PDB entry 1I6V | X-ray diffraction, 3.30 A resolution | chains B and D of the 5 polymer chains in the assembly

== Chain B ==
Molecule: DNA-directed RNA polymerase
From: Thermus aquaticus
Notes: EC 2.7.7.6; fragment: alpha subunit
UniProtKB: Q9KWU8 (RPOA_THEAQ); residue numbers follow UniProt; this construct covers 1-314
Chain sequence (314 residues; numbered 1 to 314; the number before each row is that of its first residue):
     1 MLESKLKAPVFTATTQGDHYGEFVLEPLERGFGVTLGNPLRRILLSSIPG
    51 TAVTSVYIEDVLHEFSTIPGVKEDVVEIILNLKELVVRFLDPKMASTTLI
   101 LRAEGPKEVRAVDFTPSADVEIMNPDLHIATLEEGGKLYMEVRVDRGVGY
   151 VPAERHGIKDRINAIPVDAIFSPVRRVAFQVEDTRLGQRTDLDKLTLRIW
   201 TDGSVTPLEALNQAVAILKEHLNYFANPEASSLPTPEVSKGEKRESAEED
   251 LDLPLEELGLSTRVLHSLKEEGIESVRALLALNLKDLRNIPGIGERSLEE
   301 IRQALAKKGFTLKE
Not modelled in the structure: 1-2, 233-314
Sequence notes: conflict Val-112 (Gly in Q9KWU8), Ser-232 (Leu in Q9KWU8)

== Chain D ==
Molecule: DNA-directed RNA polymerase
From: Thermus aquaticus
Notes: EC 2.7.7.6; fragment: beta-prime subunit
UniProtKB: Q9KWU6 (RPOC_THEAQ); numbering as in UniProt; present here: 1-155, 452-1524
Chain sequence (1264 residues; row label = number of the first residue in the row; note: 296 numbers in that range are skipped by the numbering (no residue carries them; nothing is unmodelled there); X marks 36 residues of unknown identity (built as UNK)):
     1 MKKEVRKVRIALASPEKIRSWSYGEVEKPETINYRTLKPERDGLFDERIF
    51 GPIKDYECACGKYKRQRFEAKVCERCAVEVTRSIVRRYRMAHIELATPAA
   101 HIWFVKDVPSKIATLLDLSATELEQVLYFNKYIVLDPKAAVLDAVPVEKR
   151 QLLTD
    2U X
    3U X
    4U X
    5U X
    6U X
    7U X
    8U X
    9U X
   10U X
   20U X
   21U X
   22U X
   23U X
   24U X
   25U X
   26U X
   27U X
   28U X
   29U X
   30U X
   31U X
   32U X
   33U X
   34U X
   35U X
   36U X
   37U X
   38U X
   39U X
   40U X
   41U X
   42U X
   43U X
   44U X
   45U X
   46U X
   452 IDARMGAEAIQELLKELDLEKLERELLEEMKHPSRARRAKARKRLEVVRA
   502 FLDSGNRPEWMILEAVPVLPPDLRPMVQVDGGRFATSDLNDLYRRLINRN
   552 NRLKKLLAQGAPEIIIRNEKRMLQEAVDAVIDNGRRGSPVTNPGSERPLR
   602 SLTDILSGKQGRFRQNLLGKRVDYSGRSVIVVGPQLKLHQCGLPKRMALE
   652 LFKPFLLKKMEEKAFAPNVKAARRMLERQRDIKDEVWDALEEVIHGKVVL
   702 LNRAPTLHRLGIQAFQPVLVEGQSIQLHPLVCEAFNADFDGDQMAVHVPL
   752 SSFAQAEARIQMLSAHNLLSPASGEPLAKPSRDIILGLYYITQVRKEKKG
   802 AGMAFATPEEALAAYERGEVALNAPIVVAGRETSVGRLKFVFANPDEALL
   852 AVAHGLLDLQDTVTTRYLGRRLETSPGRILFARIVGEAVGDEKVAQELIQ
   902 MDVPQEKNSLKDLVYQAFLRLGMEKTARLLDALKYYGFTLSTTSGITIGI
   952 DDAVIPEEKQRYLEEADRKLRQIEQAYEMGFLTDRERYDQVIQLWTETTE
  1002 KVTQAVFNNFEENYPFNPLYVMAQSGARGNPQQIRQLCGMRGLMQKPSGE
  1052 TFEVPVRSSFREGLTVLEYFISSHGARKGGADTALRTADSGYLTRKLVDV
  1102 AHEIVVREADCGTTNYISVPLFQMDEVTRTLRLRKRSDIESGLYGRVLAR
  1152 EVEALGRRLEEGRYLSLEDVHFLIKAAEAGEVREVPVRSPLTCQTRYGVC
  1202 QKCYGYDLSMARPVSIGEAVGVVAAESIGEPGTQLTMRTFHTGGVAVGTD
  1252 ITQGLPRVIELFEARRPKAKAVISEIDGVVRIEEGEDRLSVFVESEGFSK
  1302 EYKLPKDARLLVKDGDYVEAGQPLTRGAIDPHQLLEAKGPEAVERYLVDE
  1352 IQKVYRAQGVKLHDKHIEIVVRQMLKYVEVTDPGDSRLLEGQVLEKWDVE
  1402 ALNERLIAEGKVPVAWKPLLMGVTKSALSTKSWLSAASFQNTTHVLTEAA
  1452 IAGKKDELIGLKENVILGRLIPAGTGSDFVRFTQVVDQRTLKAIEEARKE
  1502 AVEAKEKEAPRRPVRREQPGKGL
Not modelled in the structure: 1-2, 32-68, 524-535, 1241-1248, 1410-1412, 1497-1524
Sequence notes: conflict Ala-70 (Gly in Q9KWU6), Ala-77 (Gly in Q9KWU6), Ala-91 (Gly in Q9KWU6), Ala-113 (Gly in Q9KWU6), Ala-139 (Gly in Q9KWU6), Ala-144 (Gly in Q9KWU6), Thr-863 (Val in Q9KWU6), Thr-866 (Val in Q9KWU6), Asn-1009 (Lys in Q9KWU6)
Ion coordination: Mg2+: Asp-741, Asp-743; Zn2+: Cys-1194, Cys-1201, Cys-1204
UniProt features mapped onto this chain:
  - binding site (Zn(2+)): Cys-58, Cys-60, Cys-73, Cys-76, Cys-1112, Cys-1194, Cys-1201, Cys-1204
  - binding site (Mg(2+)): Asp-739, Asp-741, Asp-743

== Interface between chain B and chain D ==
Pairs across the interface (23):
  Leu-45(B) with His-855(D)
  Phe-65(B) with Ala-807(D); Thr-808(D)
  Asp-74(B) with Arg-872(D), salt bridge
  Val-76(B) with Arg-872(D)
  Glu-77(B) with Arg-872(D)
  Leu-80(B) with Arg-838(D); Leu-839(D), hydrophobic
  Lys-83(B) with Arg-838(D)
  Glu-84(B) with Lys-840(D); Phe-841(D), hydrogen bond (side chain-backbone)
  Tyr-150(B) with His-855(D)
  Arg-175(B) with Asp-847(D)
  Arg-176(B) with Arg-884(D); Glu-888(D), salt bridge
  Gln-180(B) with Tyr-936(D)
  Arg-185(B) with Glu-692(D)
  Gln-188(B) with Lys-646(D); Asp-685(D); Trp-688(D)
  Thr-190(B) with Lys-646(D); Glu-722(D), hydrogen bond
  Asp-191(B) with Glu-722(D)
Also at the interface, not in a pair above, chain B (21 interface residues in all): Ser-46, Phe-179, Leu-186, Arg-189, Arg-198
Also at the interface, not in a pair above, chain D (25 interface residues in all): Asp-689, Leu-720, Val-721, Gly-837, Phe-843, Leu-851, Ala-852, Tyr-937

== Overview ==
21 residues of chain B face 25 of chain D across their interface; the contacts include 2 hydrogen bonds and 2
salt bridges. Polar contacts include Asp-74(B)/Arg-872(D), Arg-176(B)/Glu-888(D) and Glu-84(B)/Phe-841(D).
Curated annotation (UniProt) lists 8 Zn2+-binding residues and 3 Mg2+-binding residues on chain D.
Chain B is DNA-directed RNA polymerase and chain D is DNA-directed RNA polymerase, both from Thermus
aquaticus; the structure, Thermus aquaticus core RNA polymerase-rifampicin complex, was determined by X-ray
diffraction.
